PDB entry 1K5A | X-ray diffraction, 2.33 A resolution | chain A

Chain A:
Protein: Angiogenin
From: Homo sapiens
Notes: EC 3.1.27.-
Reference sequence: P03950 (ANGI_HUMAN); residues 1-123 here correspond to UniProt positions 25-147 (UniProt number = residue number + 24)
Sequence (123 residues; row label = number of the first residue in the row):
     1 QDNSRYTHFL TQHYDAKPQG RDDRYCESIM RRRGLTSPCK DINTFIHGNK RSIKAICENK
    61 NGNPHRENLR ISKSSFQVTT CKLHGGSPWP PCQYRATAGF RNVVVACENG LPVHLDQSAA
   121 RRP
Unresolved in the structure: 1-2, 121-123
Disulfide bonds: Cys26-Cys81, Cys39-Cys92, Cys57-Cys107
Sequence notes: engineered mutation Ala119 (Ile143 in P03950), Ala120 (Phe144 in P03950)
UniProt features mapped onto this chain:
  - motif: Arg31 to Leu35 (Nucleolar localization signal)
  - active site: His13 (Proton acceptor), His114 (Proton donor)
  - binding site (tRNA): Arg21, Asp22, Cys81, Val103
  - modified residue: Gln1 (Pyrrolidone carboxylic acid)

In short:
UniProt lists active-site residues His13 and His114 and 4 tRNA-binding residues.
Chain A is Angiogenin (Homo sapiens); the structure, Crystal structure of human angiogenin double variant
I119A/F120A, was determined by X-ray diffraction (same publication as 1K58, 1K59 and 1K5B).
